PDB entry 1LK7 | X-ray diffraction, 2.00 A resolution | chains B and C of the 4 polymer chains in the assembly

Chain B (and C):
Protein: D-Ribose-5-Phosphate Isomerase
Source organism: Pyrococcus horikoshii
Notes: EC 5.3.1.6; chain C of this document is another copy of the same molecule, construct and numbering; everything in this record applies to it too
UniProtKB: O50083 (RPIA_PYRHO); numbering as in UniProt (aligned over 1-229)
Sequence (229 residues; numbered 1 to 229; the number before each row is that of its first residue):
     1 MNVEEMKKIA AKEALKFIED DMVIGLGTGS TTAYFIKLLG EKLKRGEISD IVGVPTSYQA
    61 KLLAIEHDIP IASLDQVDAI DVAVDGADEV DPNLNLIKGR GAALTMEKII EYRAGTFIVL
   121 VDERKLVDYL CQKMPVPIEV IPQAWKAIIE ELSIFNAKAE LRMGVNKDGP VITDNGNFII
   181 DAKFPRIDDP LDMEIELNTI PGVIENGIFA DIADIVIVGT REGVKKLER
UniProt features mapped onto this chain:
  - active site: Glu-107 (Proton acceptor)
  - binding site (substrate): Thr-28 to Thr-31, Asp-85 to Asp-88, Lys-98 to Gly-101, Lys-125
  - site: Asp-85 (Plays a direct or indirect catalytic role)
  - mutagenesis: Asp-85 (D85N: Strong decrease in the catalytic efficiency and increase in the binding affinity), Arg-100 (R100A: 2-fold decrease in the catalytic efficiency and strong decrease in the binding affinity), Glu-107 (E107Q: Loss of activity), Lys-125 (K125A: 2-fold decrease in the catalytic efficiency and strong decrease in the binding affinity), Asp-168 (D168N: Almost the same catalytic efficiency and binding affinity than wild-type)
From the paper describing this entry:
  - mutagenesis - E107Q: abolished catalytic activity
  - catalytic residues: Glu-107
  - binding site for d-4-phosphoerythronic acid: Asp-85, Lys-98, Arg-100, Glu-107, Lys-125
  - mutagenesis - D85N, R100A, K125A: decreased catalytic activity
  - catalytic residues: Asp-85 (proposed by the authors, not directly observed)
  - mutagenesis - D168N: unchanged catalytic activity

Interface between chain B and chain C:
Residue-residue contacts (12):
  Lys-61(B) / Ser-73(C)  hydrogen bond
  Lys-61(B) / Asp-75(C)
  Lys-61(B) / Gln-76(C)
  Leu-62(B) / Asp-75(C)
  Ile-65(B) / Asp-75(C)
  Ile-65(B) / Gln-76(C)
  Ile-71(B) / Gln-76(C)
  Ser-73(B) / Lys-61(C)  hydrogen bond
  Asp-75(B) / Ile-65(C)
  Gln-76(B) / Lys-61(C)
  Gln-76(B) / Ile-65(C)
  Gln-76(B) / Ile-71(C)
Interface residues without a listed pair, chain C (7 interface residues in all): Leu-62

Summary:
The chain B/chain C interface involves 7 residues from each chain, with 2 hydrogen bonds. Its one
hydrogen-bonded contact is Lys-61(B)/Ser-73(C). From the paper: catalytic residues Glu-107(B) and Asp-85(B);
D85N, R100A and K125A of chain B reduce catalytic activity; 5 substitutions were tested in all.
Both chains are D-Ribose-5-Phosphate Isomerase (Pyrococcus horikoshii). Entry 1LK7 (Structure of
D-Ribose-5-Phosphate Isomerase from in complex with phospho-erythronic acid) was determined by X-ray
diffraction together with 1LK5 from the same study.
